Entry 6AWB (electron microscopy, 6.70 A resolution (low resolution: residue-level contacts below are approximate; hydrogen-bond / salt-bridge calls are withheld)); this record covers chains A and N of the 27 polymer chains in the assembly.

Chain A:
Molecule: 16S rRNA
Source organism: Escherichia coli
Sequence (1539 nucleotides; each row starts with the number of its first residue):
     2 AAUUGAAGAGUUUGAUCAUGGCUCAGAUUGAACGCUGGCGGCAGGCCUAA
    52 CACAUGCAAGUCGAACGGUAACAGGAAGAAGCUUGCUUCUUUGCUGACGA
   102 GUGGCGGACGGGUGAGUAAUGUCUGGGAAACUGCCUGAUGGAGGGGGAUA
   152 ACUACUGGAAACGGUAGCUAAUACCGCAUAACGUCGCAAGACCAAAGAGG
   202 GGGACCUUCGGGCCUCUUGCCAUCGGAUGUGCCCAGAUGGGAUUAGCUAG
   252 UAGGUGGGGUAACGGCUCACCUAGGCGACGAUCCCUAGCUGGUCUGAGAG
   302 GAUGACCAGCCACACUGGAACUGAGACACGGUCCAGACUCCUACGGGAGG
   352 CAGCAGUGGGGAAUAUUGCACAAUGGGCGCAAGCCUGAUGCAGCCAUGCC
   402 GCGUGUAUGAAGAAGGCCUUCGGGUUGUAAAGUACUUUCAGCGGGGAGGA
   452 AGGGAGUAAAGUUAAUACCUUUGCUCAUUGACGUUACCCGCAGAAGAAGC
   502 ACCGGCUAACUCCGUGCCAGCAGCCGCGGUAAUACGGAGGGUGCAAGCGU
   552 UAAUCGGAAUUACUGGGCGUAAAGCGCACGCAGGCGGUUUGUUAAGUCAG
   602 AUGUGAAAUCCCCGGGCUCAACCUGGGAACUGCAUCUGAUACUGGCAAGC
   652 UUGAGUCUCGUAGAGGGGGGUAGAAUUCCAGGUGUAGCGGUGAAAUGCGU
   702 AGAGAUCUGGAGGAAUACCGGUGGCGAAGGCGGCCCCCUGGACGAAGACU
   752 GACGCUCAGGUGCGAAAGCGUGGGGAGCAAACAGGAUUAGAUACCCUGGU
   802 AGUCCACGCCGUAAACGAUGUCGACUUGGAGGUUGUGCCCUUGAGGCGUG
   852 GCUUCCGGAGCUAACGCGUUAAGUCGACCGCCUGGGGAGUACGGCCGCAA
   902 GGUUAAAACUCAAAUGAAUUGACGGGGGCCCGCACAAGCGGUGGAGCAUG
   952 UGGUUUAAUUCGAUGCAACGCGAAGAACCUUACCUGGUCUUGACAUCCAC
  1002 GGAAGUUUUCAGAGAUGAGAAUGUGCCUUCGGGAACCGUGAGACAGGUGC
  1052 UGCAUGGCUGUCGUCAGCUCGUGUUGUGAAAUGUUGGGUUAAGUCCCGCA
  1102 ACGAGCGCAACCCUUAUCCUUUGUUGCCAGCGGUCCGGCCGGGAACUCAA
  1152 AGGAGACUGCCAGUGAUAAACUGGAGGAAGGUGGGGAUGACGUCAAGUCA
  1202 UCAUGGCCCUUACGACCAGGGCUACACACGUGCUACAAUGGCGCAUACAA
  1252 AGAGAAGCGACCUCGCGAGAGCAAGCGGACCUCAUAAAGUGCGUCGUAGU
  1302 CCGGAUUGGAGUCUGCAACUCGACUCCAUGAAGUCGGAAUCGCUAGUAAU
  1352 CGUGGAUCAGAAUGCCACGGUGAAUACGUUCCCGGGCCUUGUACACACCG
  1402 CCCGUCACACCAUGGGAGUGGGUUGCAAAAGAAGUAGGUAGCUUAACCUU
  1452 CGGGAGGGCGCUUACCACUUUGUGAUUCAUGACUGGGGUGAAGUCGUAAC
  1502 AAGGUAACCGUAGGGGAACCUGCGGUUGGAUCACCUCCU
Not modelled in the structure: 1400-1495

Chain N:
Name: 30S ribosomal protein S11
Source organism: Escherichia coli
UniProt: B7MCR3 (RS11_ECO45); residues 12-127 here correspond to UniProt positions 13-128 (UniProt number = residue number + 1)
Sequence (116 residues; row label = number of the first residue in the row):
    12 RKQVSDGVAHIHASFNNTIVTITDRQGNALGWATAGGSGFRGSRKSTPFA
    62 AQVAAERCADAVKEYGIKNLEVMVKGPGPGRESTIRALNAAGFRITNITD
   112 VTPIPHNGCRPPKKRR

Chain A / chain N interface:
Pairs across the interface (53; chain A residue first):
  G674(A) with His117(N)
  A675(A) with Pro114(N); Ile115(N); Pro116(N); His117(N); Gly119(N)
  A676(A) with Pro114(N); Cys120(N)
  G683(A) with Gly38(N); Asn39(N)
  U684(A) with Lys13(N); Ala40(N)
  G685(A) with Lys13(N); Gly42(N)
  U686(A) with Trp43(N)
  G688(A) with Trp43(N); Thr45(N); Gly48(N)
  C689(A) with Asn28(N); Thr45(N); Gly47(N); Gly48(N); Arg52(N)
  G690(A) with Asn28(N); Lys56(N)
  G691(A) with Asn27(N); Lys56(N)
  U692(A) with Asn27(N)
  G693(A) with Arg126(N)
  A694(A) with Gly53(N); Ser54(N)
  G705(A) with Ile30(N); Trp43(N)
  A706(A) with Ile30(N); Thr32(N)
  U707(A) with His21(N); Gly38(N)
  C708(A) with Gln37(N); Gly38(N)
  A715(A) with Gly119(N); Cys120(N)
  A716(A) with Asn118(N); Gly119(N)
  U717(A) with His117(N)
  A718(A) with Ile115(N); His117(N)
  G778(A) with Arg121(N); Pro122(N)
  A780(A) with Lys124(N)
  C796(A) with Lys124(N)
  C797(A) with Lys124(N)
  U1506(A) with Arg127(N)
  C1524(A) with Arg121(N)
Other interface residues (no listed pair), chain A (33 interface residues in all): U677, A687, G714, A777, C779
Other interface residues (no listed pair), chain N (36 interface residues in all): Ser25, Phe26, Thr34, Leu41, Pro123

Overview:
33 residues of chain A and 36 residues of chain N are in contact.
Here chain A is 16S rRNA and chain N is 30S ribosomal protein S11, both from Escherichia coli. Entry 6AWB
(Structure of 30S ribosomal subunit and RNA polymerase complex in non-rotated state) was determined by
electron microscopy, deposited together with 6AWC and 6AWD.
